Entry 7M2T (X-ray diffraction, 2.71 A resolution); this record covers chains E and F of the 109 polymer chains in the assembly.

[Chain E (and F)]
Name: Coat protein
Source organism: Satellite tobacco mosaic virus
Notes: chain F of this document is another copy of the same molecule, construct and numbering; everything in this record applies to it too
UniProt: P17574 (COAT_STMV); residue numbers follow UniProt; this construct covers 1-159
Chain sequence (159 residues; numbered 1 to 159; the number before each row is that of its first residue):
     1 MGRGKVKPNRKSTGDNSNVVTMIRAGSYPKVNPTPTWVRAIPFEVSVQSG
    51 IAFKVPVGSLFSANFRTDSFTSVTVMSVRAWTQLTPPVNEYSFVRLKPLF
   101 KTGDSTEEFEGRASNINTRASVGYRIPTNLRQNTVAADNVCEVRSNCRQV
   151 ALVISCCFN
Unresolved in the structure: 1-15

[Interface between chain E and chain F]
Contacting residue pairs - 83 pairs, chain E then chain F:
  Asn16(E) - Arg125(F)
  Ser17(E) - Pro127(F)
  Ser17(E) - Asn129(F)
  Asn18(E) - Pro127(F)
  Asn18(E) - Asn129(F)  hydrogen bond (backbone-side chain)
  Val19(E) - Pro127(F)
  Val20(E) - Phe100(F)  hydrophobic
  Val20(E) - Glu107(F)
  Val20(E) - Phe109(F)  hydrophobic
  Val20(E) - Arg125(F)
  Val20(E) - Pro127(F)
  Thr21(E) - Tyr124(F)
  Thr21(E) - Arg125(F)  hydrogen bond (backbone-backbone)
  Met22(E) - Phe109(F)  hydrophobic
  Met22(E) - Val122(F)  hydrophobic
  Met22(E) - Gly123(F)
  Ile23(E) - Ser77(F)
  Ile23(E) - Gly123(F)  hydrogen bond (backbone-backbone)
  Ile23(E) - Tyr124(F)
  Ile23(E) - Arg125(F)
  Ala25(E) - Ser121(F)  hydrogen bond (backbone-side chain)
  Gly26(E) - Trp81(F)  hydrogen bond (backbone-side chain)
  Gly26(E) - Ser121(F)  hydrogen bond (backbone-side chain)
  Ser27(E) - Trp81(F)
  Tyr28(E) - Pro42(F)
  Tyr28(E) - Trp81(F)
  Tyr28(E) - Arg119(F)
  Tyr28(E) - Ala151(F)  hydrophobic
  Tyr28(E) - Val153(F)
  Pro29(E) - Trp81(F)
  Val31(E) - Pro42(F)  hydrophobic
  Pro33(E) - Arg39(F)  hydrogen bond (backbone-side chain)
  Pro33(E) - Asn64(F)
  Pro33(E) - Phe65(F)
  Thr34(E) - Asn64(F)
  Thr34(E) - Arg66(F)  hydrogen bond (backbone-side chain)
  Pro35(E) - Trp37(F)  hydrophobic
  Pro35(E) - Arg39(F)
  Pro35(E) - Arg66(F)  hydrogen bond (backbone-side chain)
  Thr36(E) - Trp37(F)
  Trp37(E) - Pro35(F)  hydrophobic
  Trp37(E) - Thr36(F)
  Trp37(E) - Trp37(F)  hydrophobic
  Arg39(E) - Pro33(F)  hydrogen bond (side chain-backbone)
  Arg39(E) - Pro35(F)
  Pro42(E) - Tyr28(F)
  Pro42(E) - Val31(F)  hydrophobic
  Asn64(E) - Pro33(F)
  Asn64(E) - Thr34(F)
  Phe65(E) - Pro33(F)
  Arg66(E) - Thr34(F)  hydrogen bond (side chain-backbone)
  Arg66(E) - Pro35(F)  hydrogen bond (side chain-backbone)
  Arg66(E) - Ser69(F)  hydrogen bond
  Arg66(E) - Phe70(F)
  Ser69(E) - Arg66(F)  hydrogen bond
  Phe70(E) - Arg66(F)
  Ser77(E) - Ile23(F)
  Trp81(E) - Gly26(F)  hydrogen bond (side chain-backbone)
  Trp81(E) - Ser27(F)  hydrogen bond (side chain-backbone)
  Trp81(E) - Tyr28(F)
  Trp81(E) - Pro29(F)
  Phe100(E) - Val20(F)  hydrophobic
  Glu107(E) - Val20(F)
  Phe109(E) - Val20(F)  hydrophobic
  Phe109(E) - Met22(F)  hydrophobic
  Ser121(E) - Ala25(F)  hydrogen bond (side chain-backbone)
  Ser121(E) - Gly26(F)  hydrogen bond (side chain-backbone)
  Val122(E) - Met22(F)  hydrophobic
  Gly123(E) - Met22(F)
  Gly123(E) - Ile23(F)  hydrogen bond (backbone-backbone)
  Tyr124(E) - Thr21(F)
  Tyr124(E) - Ile23(F)
  Arg125(E) - Val20(F)
  Arg125(E) - Thr21(F)  hydrogen bond (backbone-backbone)
  Arg125(E) - Ile23(F)
  Pro127(E) - Ser17(F)
  Pro127(E) - Asn18(F)
  Pro127(E) - Val19(F)
  Pro127(E) - Val20(F)
  Asn129(E) - Ser17(F)
  Asn129(E) - Asn18(F)  hydrogen bond (side chain-backbone)
  Ala151(E) - Tyr28(F)  hydrophobic
  Val153(E) - Tyr28(F)
Also at the interface, not in a pair above, chain E (49 interface residues in all): Asn32, Ala40, Asp68, Arg79, Pro98, Ser105, Arg119, Ile126, Asn159
Also at the interface, not in a pair above, chain F (51 interface residues in all): Asn16, Asn32, Ala40, Glu44, Asp68, Arg79, Pro98, Ser105, Ile126, Thr128, Asn159

[In short]
49 residues of chain E face 51 of chain F across their interface; the contacts include 21 hydrogen bonds.
Polar pairs include Asn18(E)-Asn129(F), Ala25(E)-Ser121(F) and Gly26(E)-Trp81(F).
Chain E and chain F are both Coat protein (Satellite tobacco mosaic virus); the structure, Crystallographic
Structure of the Monoclinic Form of Satellite Tobacco Mosaic Virus, was determined by X-ray diffraction (same
publication as 5BKL, 5BKN, 7M2V, 7M3T, 7M50 and 7M57).
